5JM9 - chain A; structure by electron microscopy, 24.00 A resolution (very low resolution: no residue pairs are listed; an interface is given only as per-side residue counts).

# Chain A
Protein: Vacuolar aminopeptidase 1
Organism: Saccharomyces cerevisiae
Notes: EC 3.4.11.22
UniProt: P14904 (AMPL_YEAST); residues -43 to 470 here correspond to UniProt positions 1-514 (UniProt number = residue number + 44)
Amino-acid sequence (514 residues; row label = number of the first residue in the row; numbers below 1 keep their minus sign (Met-43 is residue -43)):
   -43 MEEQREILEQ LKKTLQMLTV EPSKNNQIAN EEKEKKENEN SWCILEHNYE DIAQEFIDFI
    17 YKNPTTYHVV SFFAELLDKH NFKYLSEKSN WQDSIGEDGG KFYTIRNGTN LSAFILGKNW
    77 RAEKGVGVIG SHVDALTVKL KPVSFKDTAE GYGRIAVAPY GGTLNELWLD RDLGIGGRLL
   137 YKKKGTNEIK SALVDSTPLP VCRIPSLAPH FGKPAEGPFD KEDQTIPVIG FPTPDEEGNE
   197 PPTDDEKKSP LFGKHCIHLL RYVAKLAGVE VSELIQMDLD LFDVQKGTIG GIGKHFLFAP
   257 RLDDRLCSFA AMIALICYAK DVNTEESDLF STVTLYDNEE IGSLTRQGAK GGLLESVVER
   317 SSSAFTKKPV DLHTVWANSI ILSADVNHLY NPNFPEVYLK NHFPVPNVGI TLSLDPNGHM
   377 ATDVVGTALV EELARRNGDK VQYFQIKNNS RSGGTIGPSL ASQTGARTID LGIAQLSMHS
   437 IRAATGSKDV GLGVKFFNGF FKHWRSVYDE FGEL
Disordered / not traced: -43 to 2, 165-176, 185-195, 403-409
Curated features (UniProtKB/Swiss-Prot):
  - binding site (Zn(2+)): His88, Asp259, Glu295, Glu296, Asp341, His435
  - binding site (substrate): His166, Glu295, Asp341, His344
  - site: Leu1, Glu2 (Cleavage)
  - modified residue: Ser312 (Phosphoserine)
  - glycosylation (N-linked (GlcNAc...) asparagine): Asn63, Asn66, Asn404

# Summary
UniProt lists 6 Zn2+-binding residues and 4 substrate-binding residues.
Chain A is Vacuolar aminopeptidase 1 (Saccharomyces cerevisiae); the structure, Structure of S. cerevesiae
mApe1 dodecamer, was determined by electron microscopy (same publication as 5JM0 and 5JM6).
